PDB entry 8Y47 | X-ray diffraction, 2.00 A resolution | chains A and B

== Chain A ==
Name: Stomatal closure-related actin-binding protein 1
Organism: Arabidopsis thaliana
UniProtKB: O48791 (SCAB1_ARATH); residues 272-496 here = UniProt positions 272-496
Sequence (230 residues; numbered 267 to 496; the number before each row is that of its first residue):
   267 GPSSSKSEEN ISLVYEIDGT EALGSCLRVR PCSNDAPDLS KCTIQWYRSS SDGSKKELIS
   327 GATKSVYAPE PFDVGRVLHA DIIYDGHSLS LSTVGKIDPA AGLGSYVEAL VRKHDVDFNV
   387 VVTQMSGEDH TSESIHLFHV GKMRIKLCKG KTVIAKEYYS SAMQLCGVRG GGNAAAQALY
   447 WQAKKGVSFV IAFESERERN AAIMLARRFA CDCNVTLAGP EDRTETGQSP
Not modelled in the structure: 267-277, 317-319, 381, 392-393, 490-496
Construct notes: expression tag (267-271)

== Chain B ==
Name: Casein kinase 1-like protein 2
Organism: Arabidopsis thaliana
Notes: EC 2.7.11.1
UniProtKB: Q9CAI5 (CKL2_ARATH); residue numbers follow UniProt; this construct covers 365-383
Sequence (21 residues; numbered 363 to 383; the number before each row is that of its first residue):
   363 GGSDPAISKD VVLSSSSFLR A
Not modelled in the structure: 363-365, 377-379, 381-383
Construct notes: expression tag (363-364)

== How chain A and chain B interact ==
Pairs across the interface - 34 pairs, chain A then chain B:
  Gly327(A) with Ser370(B)
  Lys330(A) with Ser370(B), hydrogen bond (side chain-backbone)
  Asn385(A) with Phe380(B)
  Val386(A) with Phe380(B), hydrophobic
  Val387(A) with Leu375(B), hydrophobic; Phe380(B)
  Thr389(A) with Val373(B)
  Gln390(A) with Lys371(B)
  Asp395(A) with Lys371(B), salt bridge
  Cys432(A) with Ile369(B), hydrophobic
  Val434(A) with Ile369(B)
  Arg435(A) with Ile369(B), hydrogen bond (backbone-backbone)
  Gly436(A) with Ile369(B); Ser370(B)
  Gly437(A) with Asp372(B); Val373(B), hydrogen bond (backbone-backbone)
  Gly438(A) with Val373(B)
  Asn439(A) with Val373(B), hydrogen bond (backbone-backbone); Val374(B); Leu375(B), hydrogen bond (side chain-backbone)
  Ala440(A) with Val373(B), hydrogen bond (backbone-backbone); Leu375(B), hydrophobic
  Ala441(A) with Val373(B)
  Gln443(A) with Leu375(B)
  Ala444(A) with Val373(B), hydrophobic
  Tyr446(A) with Asp366(B), hydrogen bond; Ile369(B), hydrophobic
  Ser454(A) with Asp366(B), hydrogen bond
  Val456(A) with Ala368(B)
  Ala458(A) with Leu375(B), hydrophobic; Phe380(B)
  Phe459(A) with Phe380(B)
  Glu460(A) with Phe380(B)
  Pro486(A) with Ile369(B), hydrophobic
Other interface residues (no listed pair), chain A (27 interface residues in all): Ser326

== Overview ==
27 residues of chain A and 10 residues of chain B are in contact, with 8 hydrogen bonds and 1 salt bridge.
Polar contacts include Asp395(A)-Lys371(B), Lys330(A)-Ser370(B) and Asn439(A)-Leu375(B).
Chain A is Stomatal closure-related actin-binding protein 1 and chain B is Casein kinase 1-like protein 2,
both from Arabidopsis thaliana; the structure, Crystal Structure of SCAB1 in complex with CKL2, was determined
by X-ray diffraction.
